Entry 8Y3F (electron microscopy, 4.54 A resolution (low resolution: residue-level contacts below are approximate; hydrogen-bond / salt-bridge calls are withheld)); this record covers chains J and O of the 16 polymer chains in the assembly.

Chain J:
Molecule: 250-nt DNA strand
Sequence (250 nucleotides; row label = number of the first residue in the row):
     1 ATCGAGAATCCCGGTGCCGAGGCCGCTCAATTGGTCGTAGACAGCTCTAG
    51 CACCGCTTAAACGCACGTACGCGCTGTCCCCCGCGTTTTAACCGCCAAGG
   101 GGATTACTCCCTAGTCTCCAGGCTCGAGCTCAATTGGTCGTAGACAGCTC
   151 TAGCACCGCTTAAACGCACGTACGCGCTGTCCCCCGCGTTTTAACCGCCA
   201 AGGGGATTACTCCCTAGTCTCCAGGCACGTGTCAGATATATACATCCGAT

Chain O:
Name: Histone H3.1
Organism: Homo sapiens
Reference sequence: P68431 (H31_HUMAN); residues 0-135 here correspond to UniProt positions 1-136 (UniProt number = residue number + 1)
Chain sequence (139 residues; each row starts with the number of its first residue; numbers below 1 keep their minus sign (Gly-3 is residue -3)):
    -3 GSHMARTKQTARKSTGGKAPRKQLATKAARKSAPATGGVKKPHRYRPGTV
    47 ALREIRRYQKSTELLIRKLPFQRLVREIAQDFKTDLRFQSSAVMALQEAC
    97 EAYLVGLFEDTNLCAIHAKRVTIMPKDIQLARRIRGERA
Not modelled in the structure: -3 to 38, 135
Differences from the reference sequence: expression tag (-3 to -1)
Swiss-Prot annotation at these positions:
  - modified residue: Arg2 (Asymmetric dimethylarginine), Thr3 (Phosphothreonine), Lys4 (Allysine), Gln5 (5-glutamyl dopamine), Thr6 (Phosphothreonine), Arg8 (Citrulline), Lys9 (N6,N6,N6-trimethyllysine), Ser10 (ADP-ribosylserine), Thr11 (Phosphothreonine), Lys14 (N6-(2-hydroxyisobutyryl)lysine), Arg17 (Asymmetric dimethylarginine), Lys18 (N6-(2-hydroxyisobutyryl)lysine), Lys23 (N6-(2-hydroxyisobutyryl)lysine), Arg26 (Citrulline), Lys27 (N6,N6,N6-trimethyllysine), Ser28 (ADP-ribosylserine), Lys36 (N6,N6,N6-trimethyllysine), Lys37 (N6-methyllysine), Tyr41 (Phosphotyrosine), Lys56 (N6,N6,N6-trimethyllysine) and 8 more in UniProt
  - lipidation: Lys18 (N6-decanoyllysine)

Interface between chain J and chain O:
Contacting residue pairs (22):
  DT9(J) - Tyr41(O)
  DT9(J) - Arg49(O)
  DC10(J) - Arg49(O)
  DC11(J) - Lys56(O)
  DG83(J) - Arg40(O)
  DG83(J) - Pro43(O)
  DG83(J) - Gly44(O)
  DC84(J) - Arg40(O)
  DC84(J) - Arg42(O)
  DC84(J) - Gly44(O)
  DC84(J) - Thr45(O)
  DC84(J) - Val46(O)
  DC84(J) - Ala47(O)
  DG85(J) - His39(O)
  DG85(J) - Arg40(O)
  DG85(J) - Tyr41(O)
  DC92(J) - Arg63(O)
  DC92(J) - Pro66(O)
  DC92(J) - Arg69(O)
  DC93(J) - Lys64(O)
  DC93(J) - Leu65(O)
  DG102(J) - Arg83(O)
Other interface residues (no listed pair), chain J (10 interface residues in all): DA8

Overview:
Chain J and chain O form an interface of 10 and 17 residues respectively.
Chain J is a 250-nt DNA strand and chain O is Histone H3.1 (Homo sapiens); the structure, Cryo-EM structure of
the overlapping di-nucleosome (intermediate form1), was determined by electron microscopy, deposited together
with 8Y3C, 8Y3D and 8Y3E.
